PDB entry 6RSR | X-ray diffraction, 3.15 A resolution | chain A

[Chain A]
Molecule: Serine/threonine-protein kinase TBK1
From: Homo sapiens
Notes: EC 2.7.11.1
UniProt: Q9UHD2 (TBK1_HUMAN); residue numbers follow UniProt; this construct covers 2-657
Amino-acid sequence (663 residues; each row starts with the number of its first residue; numbers below 1 keep their minus sign (Gly-5 is residue -5)):
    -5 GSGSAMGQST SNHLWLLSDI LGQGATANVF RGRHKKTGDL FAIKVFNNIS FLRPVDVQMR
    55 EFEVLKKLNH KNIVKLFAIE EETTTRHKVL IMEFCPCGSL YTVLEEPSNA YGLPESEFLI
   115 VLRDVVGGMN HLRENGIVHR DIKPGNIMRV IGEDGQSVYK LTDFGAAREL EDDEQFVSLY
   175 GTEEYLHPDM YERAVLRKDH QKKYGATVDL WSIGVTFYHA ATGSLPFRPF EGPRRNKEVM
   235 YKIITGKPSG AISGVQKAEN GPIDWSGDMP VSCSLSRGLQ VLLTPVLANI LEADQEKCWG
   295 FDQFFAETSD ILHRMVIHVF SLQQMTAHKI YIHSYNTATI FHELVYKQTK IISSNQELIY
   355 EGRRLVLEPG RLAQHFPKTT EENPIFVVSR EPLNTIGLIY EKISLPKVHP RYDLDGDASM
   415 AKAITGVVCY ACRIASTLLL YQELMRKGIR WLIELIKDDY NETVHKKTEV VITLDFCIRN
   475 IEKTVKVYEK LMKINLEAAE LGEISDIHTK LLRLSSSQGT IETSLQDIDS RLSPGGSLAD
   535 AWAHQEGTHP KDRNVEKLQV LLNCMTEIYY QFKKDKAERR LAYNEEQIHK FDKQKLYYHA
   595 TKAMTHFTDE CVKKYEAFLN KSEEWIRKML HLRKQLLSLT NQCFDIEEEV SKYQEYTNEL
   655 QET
Unresolved in the structure: -5 to -2, 165-174, 187-198, 483-491
Construct notes: expression tag (-5 to 1)
Ligand contacts: KHT (N-(cyclopropen-1-ylmethyl)-2-[[4-[[4-[3,3,3-tris(fluoranyl)propanoyl]piperazin-1-yl]methyl]pyridin-2-yl]amino]-1H-benzimidazole-5-carboxamide): Ser12, Asp13, Ile14, Leu15, Val23, Arg25, Ala36, Lys38, Val68, Met86, Glu87, Phe88, Cys89, Pro90, Gly92, Met142, Thr156, Asp157, Phe158
Swiss-Prot annotation at these positions:
  - active site: Asp135 (Proton acceptor)
  - binding site (ATP): Leu15 to Val23, Lys38
  - modified residue: Ser172 (Phosphoserine), Lys607 (N6-methyllysine)
  - cross-link (Glycyl lysine isopeptide (Lys-Gly)): Lys30 (interchain with G-Cter in ubiquitin), Lys401 (interchain with G-Cter in ubiquitin)
  - natural variant: Phe24 (F24S: Loss of IFNB induction), Arg47 (R47H: In FTDALS4), Asp50 (D50A: In IIAE8), Tyr105 (Y105C: In FTDALS4), Val152 (V152L: No effect on IFNB induction), Gly159 (G159A: In IIAE8), Ile207 (I207V: In IIAE8; uncertain significance), Tyr212 (Y212D: In AIARV), Asp296 (D296H: In a breast pleomorphic lobular carcinoma sample), Ile305 (I305T: In FTDALS4), Leu306 (L306I: In FTDALS4; uncertain significance), Arg308 (R308Q: In FTDALS4), 14 further natural variant entries in UniProt
  - mutagenesis: Lys30 (K30R: Decreases ubiquitination. Abolishes ubiquitination, phosphorylation and kinase activity; when associated with R-401), Asp33 (D33A: Decreases phosphorylation and kinase activity), Lys38 (K38A: Loss of kinase activity), Asp135 (D135N: Loss of kinase activity), Ser172 (S172A: Loss of kinase activity. No effect on dimerization. Loss of USP38-mediated degradation; S172E: Decreased kinase activity), Leu316 (L316E: Decreases kinase activity. No effect on phosphorylation), Tyr325 (Y325E: Abolishes phosphorylation and kinase activity), Glu355 (E355R: Decreases phosphorylation and kinase activity. Abolishes dimerization; when associated with A-357 or R-448), Arg357 (R357A: Decreases phosphorylation and kinase activity. Abolishes dimerization; when associated with R-355), Lys401 (K401R: Decreases ubiquitination. Abolishes ubiquitination, phosphorylation and kinase activity; when associated with R-30), Glu448 (E448R: Decreases phosphorylation and kinase activity. Abolishes dimerization; when associated with R-355), His459 (H459E: Abolishes dimerization and decreases kinase activity but no effect on phosphorylation; when associated with E-466 and E-470), 11 further mutagenesis entries in UniProt

[Overview]
Bound to chain A: compound KHT. From UniProt: active-site residue Asp135, 10 ATP-binding residues and 23
mutagenesis sites.
Chain A is Serine/threonine-protein kinase TBK1 (Homo sapiens); the structure, TBK1 in complex with compound
2, was determined by X-ray diffraction (same publication as 6RSU and 6RST).
